7JN3 - chains A and B of the 12 polymer chains in the assembly; structure by electron microscopy, 3.21 A resolution.

# Chain A (and B)
Name: integrase
From: Rous sarcoma virus (strain Schmidt-Ruppin A)
Notes: EC 3.4.23.-, 2.7.7.49, 2.7.7.7, 3.1.26.4, 2.7.7.-, 3.1.-.-; chain B of this document is another copy of the same molecule, construct and numbering; everything in this record applies to it too
UniProt: P03354 (POL_RSVP); residues 1-278 here correspond to UniProt positions 1281-1558 (UniProt number = residue number + 1280)
Amino-acid sequence (278 residues; numbered 1 to 278; the number before each row is that of its first residue):
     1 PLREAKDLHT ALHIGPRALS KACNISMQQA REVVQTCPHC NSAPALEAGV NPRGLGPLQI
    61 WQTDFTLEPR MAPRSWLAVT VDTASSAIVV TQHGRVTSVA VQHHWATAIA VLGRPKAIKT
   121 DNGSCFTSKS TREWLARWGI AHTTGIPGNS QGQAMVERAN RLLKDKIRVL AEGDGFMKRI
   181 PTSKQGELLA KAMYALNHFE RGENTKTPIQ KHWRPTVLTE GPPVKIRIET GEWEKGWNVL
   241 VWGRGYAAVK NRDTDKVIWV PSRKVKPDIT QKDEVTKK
Disordered / not traced: 270-278 (chain B: 1-56, 270-278)
Sequence notes: variant Lys166 (Arg1446 in P03354)
Metal / ion sites: Zn2+: His9, His13, Cys37, Cys40; Mg2+ site 1: Asp64, Glu157 (together with ZZX); Mg2+ site 2: Asp64, Asp121 (together with ZZX)
Ligand contacts: ZZX ((6S)-2-(3-chloro-4-fluorobenzyl)-8-ethyl-10-hydroxy-N,6-dimethyl-1,9-dioxo-1,2,6,7,8,9-hexahydropyrazino[1',2':1,5]pyrrolo[2,3-d]pyridazine-4-carboxamide): Asp64, Phe65, Asp121, Ser150, Gln151, Ala154, Glu157
What the authors report for this chain:
  - Mg2+ coordination: Asp64, Asp121, Glu157
  - catalytic residues: Asp64, Asp121, Glu157
  - binding site for ZZX: Ser150, Gln151
  - binding site for the 18-nt DNA strand: Gln151
  - mutagenesis - R263A: abolished binding to octameric CSC
  - mutagenesis - R263K: decreased binding to octameric CSC
  - mutagenesis - S262R: decreased binding to octameric CSC intasomes
  - mutagenesis - S262P: abolished expression

# Interface between chain A and chain B
Residue-residue contacts (62; chain A residue first):
  Val99(A) - Ser183(B)
  Gln102(A) - Glu187(B)
  His103(A) - Gly186(B)
  His103(A) - Glu187(B)  hydrogen bond (backbone-side chain)
  Ala106(A) - Glu187(B)
  Ala106(A) - Ala190(B)
  Thr107(A) - Ala190(B)
  Ile109(A) - Tyr194(B)  hydrophobic
  Ile109(A) - His198(B)
  Ala110(A) - Ala190(B)
  Ala110(A) - His198(B)
  Gly113(A) - His198(B)
  Arg114(A) - Tyr194(B)
  Trp138(A) - Tyr194(B)  hydrophobic
  Gly186(A) - His103(B)
  Glu187(A) - Trp134(B)
  Ala190(A) - Ala106(B)
  Ala190(A) - Thr107(B)
  Ala190(A) - Ala110(B)
  Lys191(A) - Trp138(B)
  Tyr194(A) - Ile109(B)  hydrophobic
  Tyr194(A) - Arg114(B)
  Tyr194(A) - Trp138(B)  hydrophobic
  His198(A) - Ile109(B)
  His198(A) - Ala110(B)  hydrogen bond (side chain-backbone)
  His198(A) - Leu112(B)
  His198(A) - Gly113(B)
  His198(A) - Trp213(B)
  Ile209(A) - Trp213(B)  hydrophobic
  Trp213(A) - Ile209(B)  hydrophobic
  Trp213(A) - Trp213(B)
  Trp213(A) - Pro215(B)
  Trp213(A) - Thr216(B)
  Arg214(A) - Trp213(B)
  Arg214(A) - Arg214(B)
  Arg214(A) - Thr216(B)
  Arg214(A) - Leu218(B)
  Pro215(A) - Thr216(B)
  Pro215(A) - Val217(B)
  Pro215(A) - Leu218(B)  hydrogen bond (backbone-backbone)
  Thr216(A) - Leu218(B)
  Val217(A) - Val217(B)  hydrophobic
  Val217(A) - Leu218(B)  hydrogen bond (backbone-backbone)
  Val217(A) - Thr219(B)  hydrogen bond (backbone-side chain)
  Leu218(A) - Thr219(B)
  Leu218(A) - Leu240(B)
  Thr219(A) - Thr219(B)
  Pro222(A) - Ala248(B)  hydrophobic
  Pro222(A) - Val257(B)  hydrophobic
  Pro222(A) - Trp259(B)  hydrophobic
  Pro223(A) - Val257(B)
  Pro223(A) - Trp259(B)  hydrogen bond (backbone-side chain)
  Val224(A) - Trp259(B)  hydrophobic
  Trp242(A) - Val241(B)  hydrophobic
  Trp242(A) - Gly243(B)
  Trp242(A) - Trp259(B)  hydrophobic
  Ser262(A) - Arg244(B)  hydrogen bond (backbone-side chain)
  Arg263(A) - Arg244(B)
  Val265(A) - Arg244(B)  hydrogen bond (backbone-side chain)
  Pro267(A) - Tyr246(B)  hydrophobic
  Pro267(A) - Trp259(B)  hydrophobic
  Asp268(A) - Trp259(B)
Also at the interface, not in a pair above, chain A (42 interface residues in all): Val111, Leu112, Trp134, Met193, Glu220, Gly221, Val239, Leu240, Ile269
Also at the interface, not in a pair above, chain B (38 interface residues in all): Gln102, Val111, Lys191, Met193, Glu220, Trp242

# Summary
Chain A and chain B form an interface of 42 and 38 residues respectively, with 8 hydrogen bonds. Polar pairs
include His103(A)-Glu187(B), His198(A)-Ala110(B) and Val217(A)-Thr219(B). Ligands of chain A: compound ZZX.
From the paper: catalytic residues Asp64(A), Asp121(A) and Glu157(A); R263A of chain A abolishes binding to
octameric CSC; 4 substitutions were tested in all.
Chain A and chain B are both integrase (Rous sarcoma virus (strain Schmidt-Ruppin A)); the structure, Cryo-EM
structure of Rous sarcoma virus cleaved synaptic complex (CSC) with HIV-1 integrase strand transfer inhibitor
..., was determined by electron microscopy (same publication as 7KU7 and 7KUI).
